PDB entry 5DCX | X-ray diffraction, 2.60 A resolution | chain A

# Chain A
Name: Protein Rep68
From: Adeno-associated virus 2
Notes: EC 3.6.4.12; fragment: origin binding domain
UniProtKB: P03132 (REP68_AAV2S); residue numbers follow UniProt; this construct covers 1-224
Sequence (227 residues; row label = number of the first residue in the row; numbers below 1 keep their minus sign (Gly-2 is residue -2)):
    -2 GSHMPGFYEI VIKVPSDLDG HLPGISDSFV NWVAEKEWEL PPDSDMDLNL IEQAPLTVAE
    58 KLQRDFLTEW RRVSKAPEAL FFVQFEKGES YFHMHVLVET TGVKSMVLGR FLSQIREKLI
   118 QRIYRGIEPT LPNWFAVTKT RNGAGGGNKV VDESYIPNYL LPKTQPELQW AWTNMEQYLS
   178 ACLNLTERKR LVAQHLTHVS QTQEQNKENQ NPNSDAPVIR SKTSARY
Disordered / not traced: -2 to -1, 138-143, 215-224
Differences from the reference sequence: expression tag (-2 to 0); engineered mutation Ser151 (Cys in P03132)
Metal / ion sites: Mg2+ near Glu83 (its only coordinating residue here)
What the authors report for this chain:
  - mutagenesis - P214A (7-fold): decreased binding to DNA
  - mutagenesis - H192A, L193A/V196A, S197A: unchanged catalytic activity

# Summary
From the paper: P214A reduces binding to DNA; H192A, L193A/V196A and S197A leave catalytic activity unchanged.
Chain A is Protein Rep68 (Adeno-associated virus 2); the structure, Structural studies of AAV2 Rep68 reveal a
partially structured linker and compact domain conformation, was determined by X-ray diffraction (same
publication as 4ZO0).
